PDB entry 6NYQ | X-ray diffraction, 1.85 A resolution | chains H and C of the 3 polymer chains in the assembly

# Chain H
Protein: 1H3 Fab heavy chain
From: Mus musculus
Notes: antibody fragment or engineered binder
Chain sequence (227 residues; row label = number of the first residue in the row):
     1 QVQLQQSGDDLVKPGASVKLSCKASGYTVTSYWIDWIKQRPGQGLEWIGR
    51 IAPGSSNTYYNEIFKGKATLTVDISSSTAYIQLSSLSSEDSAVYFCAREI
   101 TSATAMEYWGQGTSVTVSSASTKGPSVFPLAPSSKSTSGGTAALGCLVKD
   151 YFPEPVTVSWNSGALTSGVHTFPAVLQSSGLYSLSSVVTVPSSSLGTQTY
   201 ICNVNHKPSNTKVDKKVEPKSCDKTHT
Disordered / not traced: 134-138, 221-227
Disulfides: C22-C96, C146-C202
Ion coordination: Na+: S7, G8, D10

# Chain C
Protein: Glycosylated lysosomal membrane protein
From: Mus musculus
UniProtKB: Q9JHJ3 (GLMP_MOUSE); numbering as in UniProt (aligned over 1-404)
Chain sequence (404 residues; row label = number of the first residue in the row):
     1 MFRCWGPHWGWVPCAPTPWLLLSLLVCSAPFGLQGEETRQVSMEVISGWP
    51 NPQNLLHIRAVGSNSTLHYVWSSLGPPAVVLVATNTTQSVLSVNWSLLLS
   101 PDPAGALMVLPKSSIQFSSALVFTRLLEFDSTNASEGAQPPGKPYPPYSL
   151 AKFSWNNITNSLDLANLSADFQGRPVDDPTGAFANGSLTFKVQAFSRSGR
   201 PAQPPRLLHTADVCQLEVALVGASPRGNHSLFGLEVATLGQGPDCPSVNE
   251 RNSIDDEYAPAVFQLNQLLWGSSPSGFMQWRPVAFSEEERARESALPCQA
   301 STLHSTLASSLPHSPIVQAFFGSQNNFCAFNLTFGAPTGPGYWDQYYLCW
   351 SMLLGMGFPPVDIFSPLVLGIMAVALGAPGLMFLGGGLFLLLRHRRYSEY
   401 QSIN
Disordered / not traced: 1-36, 251-258, 364-404
Disulfides: C245-C328
Ion coordination: Na+ site 1: L74, P76, S314; Na+ site 2: E128, Y148, S224; Na+ site 3: S286, G341, Y342
Ligand contacts:
  - N-acetylglucosamine (NAG; 2-acetamido-2-deoxy-beta-D-glucopyranose), molecule 1: E37, S63, N64
  - N-acetylglucosamine (NAG), molecule 2: S47, G48, P52, Q53, N54, N157, T159
  - N-acetylglucosamine (NAG), molecule 3: N85, S113, Q116
  - N-acetylglucosamine (NAG), molecule 4: L127, F129, P140, P144, E235, S301, H304, A329, F330, N331
UniProt features mapped onto this chain:
  - motif: Y400 to N404 (Lysosomal targeting motif)
  - glycosylation (N-linked (GlcNAc...) asparagine): N64, N85, N94, N133, N157, N166, N185, N228, N331
  - mutagenesis: N85 (N85A: Reduced glycosylation), N94 (N94A: Reduced glycosylation), N133 (N133A: Reduced glycosylation), N157 (N157A: Reduced glycosylation), N166 (N166A: No effect on glycosylation), N185 (N185A: Reduced glycosylation), N228 (N228A: Reduced glycosylation), N331 (N331A: Reduced glycosylation), Y400 (Y400A: Abolishes lysosomal localization and results in mislocalization to the cell surface. Localizes to lysosomes when expressed with wild-type MFSD1)

# How chain H and chain C interact
Contacting residue pairs (24):
  T30(H) with P243(C)
  S31(H) with G242(C); P243(C)
  Y32(H) with P243(C)
  W33(H) with P243(C); S305(C); N326(C)
  R50(H) with L307(C)
  A52(H) with P243(C), hydrophobic; D244(C)
  G54(H) with D244(C)
  S55(H) with D244(C), hydrogen bond
  N57(H) with S305(C)
  Y59(H) with S305(C); L307(C), hydrophobic
  T101(H) with N326(C)
  S102(H) with S323(C); Q324(C); N325(C), hydrogen bond (backbone-backbone); N326(C)
  A103(H) with N325(C), hydrogen bond (backbone-side chain); N326(C)
  T104(H) with S323(C); N325(C)
Also at the interface, not in a pair above, chain C (10 interface residues in all): T306

# In short
Chain H and chain C form an interface of 14 and 10 residues respectively, with 3 hydrogen bonds. Polar pairs
include S55(H)-D244(C), A103(H)-N325(C) and S102(H)-N325(C). Chain C binds N-acetylglucosamine.
N-acetylglucosamine is covalently linked to N85(C), N157(C) and N331(C).
Chain H is 1H3 Fab heavy chain and chain C is Glycosylated lysosomal membrane protein, both from Mus musculus;
the structure, Crystal structure of glycosylated lysosomal membrane protein (GLMP) luminal domain bound to a
Fab fragment, was determined by X-ray diffraction.
